PDB entry 9C4C | electron microscopy, 3.09 A resolution | chains B and E of the 6 polymer chains in the assembly

Chain B:
Molecule: 38-nt DNA strand
Sequence (38 nucleotides; row label = number of the first residue in the row; numbers below 1 keep their minus sign (DT-60 is residue -60)):
   -60 TGTTTCCTGT TTACTAATAA ATAAGGTGAC AGAAAAAA

Chain E:
Protein: HTH-type transcriptional regulator MntR
Organism: Bacillus subtilis
Reference sequence: P54512 (MNTR_BACSU); residues 1-142 here = UniProt positions 1-142
Chain sequence (142 residues; each row starts with the number of its first residue):
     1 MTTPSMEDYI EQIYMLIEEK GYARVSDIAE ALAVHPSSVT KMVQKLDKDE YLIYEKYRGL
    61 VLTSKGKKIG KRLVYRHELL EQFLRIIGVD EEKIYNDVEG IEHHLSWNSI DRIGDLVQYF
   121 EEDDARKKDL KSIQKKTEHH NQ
Disordered / not traced: 1-2, 139-142
Swiss-Prot annotation at these positions:
  - binding site (Cd(2+)): Asp8, Glu11, His77, Glu99, Glu102, His103
  - binding site (Mn(2+)): Asp8, Glu11, His77, Glu99, Glu102, His103
  - mutagenesis: Asp8 (D8M: Binds only one manganese ion, in a pseudo-hexacoordinate geometry), Glu11 (E11K: Retains selectivity for activation by Mn(2+) and Cd(2+) over Co(2+) and Fe(2+). Can bind Mn(2+) in the C site, despite alteration to the A site, and adopt active DNA-binding conformations ...), His77 (H77A: Retains selectivity for activation by Mn(2+) and Cd(2+) over Co(2+) and Fe(2+). Can bind Mn(2+) in the C site, despite alteration to the A site, and adopt active DNA-binding conformations ...)
Metal / ion sites: Mn2+ site 1: Asp8, Glu99, Glu102, His103; Mn2+ site 2: Glu11, His77, Glu99, Glu102
From the paper describing this entry:
  - binding site for the 39-nt DNA strand: Arg24, Val25, Ser26, His35 to Lys48, Tyr54, Lys56, Tyr57, Arg58
  - specificity-determining residues: Pro36
  - mutagenesis - Y22A: abolished binding to P84
  - mutagenesis - Y22A, D27A: unchanged binding to C84
  - mutagenesis - Y22A, D27A: unchanged binding to H26
  - mutagenesis - D27A: increased binding to P84

Interface between chain B and chain E:
Contacting residue pairs (5; chain B residue first):
  DA-30(B) - Lys41(E)  base contact
  DG-29(B) - Lys41(E)  base contact
  DA-28(B) - Ser37(E)  base contact
  DA-24(B) - Tyr57(E)  base contact
  DA-23(B) - Tyr57(E)  sugar contact
Other interface residues (no listed pair), chain B (7 interface residues in all): DA-27, DA-25
Other interface residues (no listed pair), chain E (6 interface residues in all): His35, Ser38, Lys56

Summary:
7 residues of chain B and 6 residues of chain E are in contact. UniProt lists 6 Cd2+-binding residues, 6
Mn2+-binding residues and 3 mutagenesis sites on chain E. The paper reports a binding site for the 39-nt DNA
strand at Arg24(E), Val25(E) and Ser26(E) among others; Y22A of chain E abolishes binding to P84.
Here chain B is a 38-nt DNA strand and chain E is HTH-type transcriptional regulator MntR (Bacillus subtilis).
Entry 9C4C (The structure of two MntR dimers bound to the native mnep promoter sequence) was determined by
electron microscopy together with 9C4D from the same study.
